PDB entry 7TL0 | electron microscopy, 3.06 A resolution | chains N and O of the 15 polymer chains in the assembly

Chain N:
Protein: MPE8 Fab heavy chain
From: Homo sapiens
Notes: antibody fragment or engineered binder
Amino-acid sequence (228 residues; each row starts with the number of its first residue):
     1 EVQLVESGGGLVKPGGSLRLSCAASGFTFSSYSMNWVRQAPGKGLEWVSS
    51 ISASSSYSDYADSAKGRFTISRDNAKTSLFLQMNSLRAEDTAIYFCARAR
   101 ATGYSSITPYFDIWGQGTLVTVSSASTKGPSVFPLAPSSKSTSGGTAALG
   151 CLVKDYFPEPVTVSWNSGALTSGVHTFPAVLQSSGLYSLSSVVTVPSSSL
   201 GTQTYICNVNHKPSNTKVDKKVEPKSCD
Unresolved in the structure: 125-228
Disulfide bonds: Cys22-Cys96

Chain O:
Protein: MPE8 Fab light chain
From: Homo sapiens
Notes: antibody fragment or engineered binder
Amino-acid sequence (216 residues; each row starts with the number of its first residue):
     1 QSVVTQPPSVSGAPGQRVTISCTGSSSNIGAGYDVHWYQQLPGTAPKLLI
    51 YDNNNRPSGVPDRFSASKSGTSASLAITGLQAEDEADYYCQSYDRSLSGV
   101 FGTGTKVTVLGQPKAAPSVTLFPPSSEELQANKATLVCLISDFYPGAVTV
   151 AWKADSSPVKAGVETTTPSKQSNNKYAASSYLSLTPEQWKSHKSYSCQVT
   201 HEGSTVEKTVAPTECS
Unresolved in the structure: 1-2, 110-216
Disulfide bonds: Cys22-Cys90

Chain N / chain O interface:
Residue-residue contacts (39; chain N residue first):
  Val37(N) - Phe101(O)  hydrophobic
  Gln39(N) - Gln40(O)  hydrogen bond
  Gln39(N) - Tyr89(O)  hydrogen bond
  Lys43(N) - Tyr89(O)
  Gly44(N) - Tyr89(O)
  Leu45(N) - Pro46(O)  hydrophobic
  Leu45(N) - Tyr89(O)  hydrophobic
  Leu45(N) - Phe101(O)
  Trp47(N) - Leu97(O)
  Trp47(N) - Ser98(O)
  Trp47(N) - Gly99(O)
  Trp47(N) - Phe101(O)
  Phe95(N) - Ala45(O)  hydrophobic
  Thr102(N) - Asp52(O)  hydrogen bond
  Ser105(N) - Asp34(O)  hydrogen bond
  Ser106(N) - Gly32(O)
  Ser106(N) - Tyr33(O)
  Ser106(N) - Asp34(O)  hydrogen bond
  Ile107(N) - Tyr33(O)
  Thr108(N) - Asp34(O)
  Thr108(N) - His36(O)  hydrogen bond
  Thr108(N) - Tyr93(O)
  Pro109(N) - His36(O)
  Pro109(N) - Gln91(O)  hydrogen bond (backbone-side chain)
  Pro109(N) - Tyr93(O)
  Tyr110(N) - His36(O)
  Tyr110(N) - Tyr38(O)
  Tyr110(N) - Leu48(O)  hydrophobic
  Tyr110(N) - Tyr51(O)  hydrophobic
  Tyr110(N) - Gln91(O)
  Phe111(N) - Tyr38(O)  hydrogen bond (backbone-side chain)
  Phe111(N) - Gln91(O)
  Phe111(N) - Phe101(O)  hydrophobic
  Trp114(N) - Tyr38(O)  hydrophobic
  Trp114(N) - Ala45(O)  hydrophobic
  Trp114(N) - Pro46(O)
  Trp114(N) - Phe101(O)  hydrophobic
  Gly115(N) - Ala45(O)
  Gln116(N) - Ala45(O)
Also at the interface, not in a pair above, chain N (21 interface residues in all): Glu46, Asp62, Asp112
Also at the interface, not in a pair above, chain O (21 interface residues in all): Thr44, Ser92, Thr103

Summary:
The chain N/chain O interface involves 21 residues from each chain, with 8 hydrogen bonds. Among the polar
pairs are Gln39(N)-Gln40(O), Gln39(N)-Tyr89(O) and Thr102(N)-Asp52(O).
Here chain N is MPE8 Fab heavy chain and chain O is MPE8 Fab light chain, both from Homo sapiens. Entry 7TL0
(Cryo-EM structure of hMPV preF bound by Fabs MPE8 and SAN32-2) was determined by electron microscopy (same
publication as 7TJQ).
